Entry 1BK6 (X-ray diffraction, 2.80 A resolution); this record covers chains A and D of the 3 polymer chains in the assembly.

Chain A:
Name: Karyopherin alpha
Organism: Saccharomyces cerevisiae
Notes: fragment: armadillo domain
Reference sequence: Q02821 (IMA1_YEAST); residue numbers follow UniProt; this construct covers 89-510
Amino-acid sequence (422 residues; each row starts with the number of its first residue):
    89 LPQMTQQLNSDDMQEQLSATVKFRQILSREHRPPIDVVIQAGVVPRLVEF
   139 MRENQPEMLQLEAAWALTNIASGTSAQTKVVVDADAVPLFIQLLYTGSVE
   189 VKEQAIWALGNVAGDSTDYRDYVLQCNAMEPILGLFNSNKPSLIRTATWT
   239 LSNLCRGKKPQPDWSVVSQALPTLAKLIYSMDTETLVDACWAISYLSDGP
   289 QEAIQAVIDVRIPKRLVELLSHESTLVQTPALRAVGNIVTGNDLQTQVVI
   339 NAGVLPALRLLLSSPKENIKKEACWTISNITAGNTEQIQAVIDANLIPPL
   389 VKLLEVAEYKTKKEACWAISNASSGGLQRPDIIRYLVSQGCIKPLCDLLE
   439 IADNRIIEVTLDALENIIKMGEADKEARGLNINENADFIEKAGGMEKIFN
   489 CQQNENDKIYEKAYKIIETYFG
Construct notes: conflict Ile456 (Leu in Q02821)
UniProt features mapped onto this chain:
  - mutagenesis: Ser116 (S116F: In SRP1-31; temperature-sensitive mutant; reduced growth rate and chromosome loss), Glu145 (E145K: In SRP1-49; temperature-sensitive mutant; alteration in nucleolar and microtubule morphology), Pro219 (P219Q: In SRP1-1; temperature-sensitive mutant), Asp286 (D286N: In SRP1-3; temperature-sensitive mutant), Glu360 (E360K: In SRP1-2; temperature-sensitive mutant), Gly459 (G459V: In SRP1-54; temperature-sensitive mutant; reduced growth rate)

Chain D:
Name: Large T antigen
Notes: fragment: nls (nuclear localization signal)
Amino-acid sequence (5 residues; each row starts with the number of its first residue):
   127 AKKAA

How chain A and chain D interact:
Residue-residue contacts - 14 pairs, chain A then chain D:
  Val327(A) with Lys128(D), hydrogen bond (backbone-side chain)
  Thr328(A) with Lys128(D); Lys129(D)
  Gly329(A) with Lys128(D), hydrogen bond (backbone-side chain)
  Thr334(A) with Lys128(D), hydrogen bond
  Trp363(A) with Lys129(D), hydrogen bond (side chain-backbone); Ala131(D)
  Ser366(A) with Lys129(D)
  Asn367(A) with Lys128(D), hydrogen bond (backbone-side chain); Lys129(D), hydrogen bond (side chain-backbone)
  Ala370(A) with Ala127(D)
  Glu402(A) with Lys129(D), salt bridge
  Trp405(A) with Lys129(D)
  Asn409(A) with Ala127(D)
Other interface residues (no listed pair), chain A (13 interface residues in all): Lys246, Asn325
Other interface residues (no listed pair), chain D (5 interface residues in all): Ala130

Overview:
13 residues of chain A face 5 of chain D across their interface, with 6 hydrogen bonds and 1 salt bridge.
Polar contacts include Glu402(A)-Lys129(D), Val327(A)-Lys128(D) and Gly329(A)-Lys128(D). UniProt lists 6
mutagenesis sites on chain A.
Chain A is Karyopherin alpha (Saccharomyces cerevisiae) and chain D is Large T antigen; the structure,
Karyopherin alpha (yeast) + SV40 T antigen nls, was determined by X-ray diffraction (same publication as
1BK5).
